PDB entry 8YD1 | electron microscopy, 2.81 A resolution | chains C and a of the 21 polymer chains in the assembly

[Chain C]
Protein: ATP-dependent Clp protease ATP-binding subunit ClpC1
Source organism: Mycobacterium tuberculosis H37Rv
Reference sequence: P9WPC9 (CLPC1_MYCTU); residues 168-824 here = UniProt positions 168-824
Amino-acid sequence (657 residues; each row starts with the number of its first residue):
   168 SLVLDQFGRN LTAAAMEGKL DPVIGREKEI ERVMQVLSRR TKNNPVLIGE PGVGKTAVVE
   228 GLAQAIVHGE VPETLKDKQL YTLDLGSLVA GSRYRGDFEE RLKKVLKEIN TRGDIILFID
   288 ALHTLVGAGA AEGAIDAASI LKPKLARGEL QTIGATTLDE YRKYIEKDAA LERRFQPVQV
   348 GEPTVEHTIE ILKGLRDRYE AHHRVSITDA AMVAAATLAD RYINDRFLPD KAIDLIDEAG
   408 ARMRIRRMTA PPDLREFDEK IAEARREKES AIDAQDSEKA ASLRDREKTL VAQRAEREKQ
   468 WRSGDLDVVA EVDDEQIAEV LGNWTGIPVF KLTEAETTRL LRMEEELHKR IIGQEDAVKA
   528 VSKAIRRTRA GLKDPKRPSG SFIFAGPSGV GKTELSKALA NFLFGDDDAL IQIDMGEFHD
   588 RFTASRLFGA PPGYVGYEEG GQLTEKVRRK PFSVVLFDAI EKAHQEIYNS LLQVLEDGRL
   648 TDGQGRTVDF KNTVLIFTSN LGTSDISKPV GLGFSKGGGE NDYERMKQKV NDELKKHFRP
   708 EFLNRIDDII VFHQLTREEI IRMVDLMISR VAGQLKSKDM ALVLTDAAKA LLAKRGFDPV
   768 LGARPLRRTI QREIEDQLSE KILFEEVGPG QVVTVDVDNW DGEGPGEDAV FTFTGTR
Disordered / not traced: 416-476, 669-673, 685-688, 808-824
Differences from the reference sequence: engineered mutation Ala-288 (Glu in P9WPC9), Ser-444 (Phe in P9WPC9), Ala-626 (Glu in P9WPC9)
Bound ions: Mg2+: Thr-560 (together with ATP)
Ligand contacts:
  - ATP (adenosine-5'-triphosphate): Thr-208, Lys-209, Ala-337, Arg-340, Arg-341
  - ATP, molecule 1: Asp-188, Pro-189, Val-190, Ile-191, Gly-192, Arg-193, Pro-218, Gly-219, Val-220, Gly-221, Lys-222, Thr-223, Ala-224, Asp-287, Thr-324, Ile-358, Leu-362, Tyr-366, Pro-396, Asp-397, Ile-400
  - ATP, molecule 2: Arg-517, Ile-518, Ile-519, Gln-521, Ser-555, Gly-556, Val-557, Gly-558, Lys-559, Thr-560, Glu-561, Asp-625, Asn-667, Leu-722, Met-730, Leu-733, Met-734, Ala-770, Arg-771, Arg-774
  - ATP, molecule 3: Glu-643, Glu-708, Asn-711, Arg-712
UniProt features mapped onto this chain:
  - binding site (ATP): Gly-216 to Thr-223, Gly-553 to Thr-560

[Chain a]
Protein: Beta-casein
Source organism: Bos grunniens
Reference sequence: P02666 (CASB_BOVIN); residue numbers follow UniProt; this construct covers 1-24
Amino-acid sequence (24 residues; each row starts with the number of its first residue):
     1 MKVLILACLV ALALARELEE LNVP

[Chain C / chain a interface]
Pairs across the interface (19; chain C residue first):
  Arg-260(C) with Leu-18(a); Glu-20(a)
  Tyr-261(C) with Glu-20(a); Leu-21(a); Asn-22(a)
  Arg-262(C) with Glu-19(a); Glu-20(a), hydrogen bond (backbone-backbone)
  Glu-266(C) with Glu-19(a)
  Gly-296(C) with Glu-19(a)
  Arg-588(C) with Met-1(a); Lys-2(a)
  Gly-600(C) with Leu-6(a); Ala-7(a), hydrogen bond (backbone-backbone)
  Tyr-601(C) with Leu-4(a), hydrophobic; Ile-5(a); Leu-6(a); Ala-7(a)
  Val-602(C) with Ile-5(a); Ala-7(a)
Also at the interface, not in a pair above, chain C (11 interface residues in all): Gly-263, Phe-589

[Overview]
The chain C/chain a interface involves 11 residues from each chain, with 2 hydrogen bonds. Backbone hydrogen
bonds pair Arg-262(C)/Glu-20(a) and Gly-600(C)/Ala-7(a). Ligands of chain C: 4 copies of ATP. From UniProt: 16
ATP-binding residues on chain C.
Chain C is ATP-dependent Clp protease ATP-binding subunit ClpC1 (Mycobacterium tuberculosis H37Rv) and chain a
is Beta-casein (Bos grunniens); the structure, CryoEM structure of M. tuberculosis ClpC1P1P2 complex bound to
bortezomib, conformation 1, was determined by electron microscopy.
